4LF7 - chains A and M of the 21 polymer chains in the assembly; structure by X-ray diffraction, 3.15 A resolution.

== Chain A ==
Molecule: 16S rRNA
Organism: Thermus thermophilus
Sequence (1522 nucleotides; row label = number of the first residue in the row; note: 42 numbers in that range are skipped by the numbering (no residue carries them; nothing is unmodelled there); a row labelled like 190A-190L holds insertion residues (190A, then the next letters in order); numbering starts at 0):
     0 UUUGUUGGAG AGUUUGAUCC UGGCUCAGGG UGAACGCUGG CGGCGUGCCU AAGACAUGCA
    60 AGUCGUGCGG G
    73 CCGCGGGGUU UU
    88 ACUCCG
    95 UGGUC
   101 AGCGGCGGAC GGGUGAGUAA CGCGUGGGU
  129A G
   130 ACCUACCCGG AAGAGGGGGA CAACCCGGGG AAACUCGGGC UAAUCCCCCA UGUGGACCCG
   190 C
190A-190L CCCUUGGGGUGU
   191 GUCCAAAGGG CUUU
   216 GCCCGCUUCC GGAUGGGCCC GCGUCCCAUC AGCUAGUUGG UGGGGUAAUG GCCCACCAAG
   276 GCGACGACGG GUAGCCGGUC UGAGAGGAUG GCCGGCCACA GGGGCACUGA GACACGGGCC
   336 CCACUCCUAC GGGAGGCAGC AGUUAGGAAU CUUCCGCAAU GGGCGCAAGC CUGACGGAGC
   396 GACGCCGCUU GGAGGAAGAA GCCCUUCGGG GUGUAAACUC CUGAA
   442 CCCGGGACGA AACCCCCGAC GA
   474 GGGGACUGAC GGUACCGGG
   494 GUAAUAGCGC CGGCCAACUC CGUGCCAGCA GCCGCGGUAA UACGGAGGGC GCGAGCGUUA
   554 CCCGGAUUCA CUGGGCGUAA AGGGCGUGUA GGCGGCCUGG GGCGUCCCAU GUGAAAGACC
   614 ACGGCUCAAC CGUGGGGGAG CGUGGGAUAC GCUCAGGCUA GACGGUGGGA GAGGGUGGUG
   674 GAAUUCCCGG AGUAGCGGUG AAAUGCGCAG AUACCGGGAG GAACGCCGAU GGCGAAGGCA
   734 GCCACCUGGU CCACCCGUGA CGCUGAGGCG CGAAAGCGUG GGGAGCAAAC CGGAUUAGAU
   794 ACCCGGGUAG UCCACGCCCU AAACGAUGCG CGCUAGGUCU CUGGGUCU
   848 CCUGGGGGCC GAAGCUAACG CGUUAAGCGC GCCGCCUGGG GAGUACGGCC GCAAGGCUGA
   908 AACUCAAAGG AAUUGACGGG GGCCCGCACA AGCGGUGGAG CAUGUGGUUU AAUUCGAAGX
   968 AACGCGAAGA ACCUUACCAG GCCUUGACAU GCUAGG
 1003A G
  1004 AACCCGGGUG AAAGCCUGGG GUGCCCC
1030A-1030D GCGA
  1031 GGGGAGCCCU AGCACAGGUG CUGCAUGGCC GUCGUCAGCU CGUGCCGUGA GGUGUUGGGU
  1091 UAAGUCCCGC AACGAGCGCA ACCCCCGCCG UUAGUUGCCA GCGGUUCGGC CGGGCACUCU
  1151 AACGGGACUG CCCGCGAAA
  1171 GCGGGAGGAA GGAGGGGACG ACGUCUGGUC AGCAUGGCCC UUACGGCCUG GGCGACACAC
  1231 GUGCUACAAU GCCCACUACA AAGCGAUGCC ACCCGGCAAC GGGGAGCUAA UCGCAAAAAG
  1291 GUGGGCCCAG UUCGGAUUGG GGUCUGCAAC CCGACCCCAU GAAGCCGGAA UCGCUAGUAA
  1351 UCGCGGAUCA G
 1361A C
  1362 CAUGCCGCGG UGAAUACGUU CCCGGGCCUU GUACACACXG CCXGUXACGC CAUGGGAGCG
  1422 GGCUCUACCC GAAGUCGCCG GG
  1446 AGCCUACGGG
  1459 CAGGCGCCGA GGGUAGGGCC CGUGACUGGG GCGAAGUCGU AACAAGGUAG CUGUACCGGA
  1519 AGGUGCGGCU GGAUCCACUC CUUUCU
Disordered / not traced: 0-4, 1534-1540
Sequence notes: conflict C1534 (A2157 in M26923.1), A1535 (C2158 in M26923.1)
Modified positions: PSU (pseudouridine-5'-monophosphate) at position 516, 7MG (7N-methyl-8-hydroguanosine-5'-monophosphate) at position 527, M2G (N2-dimethylguanosine-5'-monophosphate) at position 966, 5MC (5-methylcytidine-5'-monophosphate) at position 967, 2MG (2N-methylguanosine-5'-monophosphate) at position 1207, 5MC (5-methylcytidine-5'-monophosphate) at position 1400, 4OC (4n,o2'-methylcytidine-5'-monophosphate) at position 1402, 5MC (5-methylcytidine-5'-monophosphate) at position 1404, 5MC (5-methylcytidine-5'-monophosphate) at position 1407, UR3 (3-methyluridine-5'-monophoshate) at position 1498, PSU (pseudouridine-5'-monophosphate) at position 1540, PSU (pseudouridine-5'-monophosphate) at position 1541
Metal / ion sites: Mg2+ site 1 near U5 (its only coordinating residue here); Mg2+ site 2 near U12 (its only coordinating residue here); Mg2+ site 3: U12, A914; Mg2+ site 4 near G21 (its only coordinating residue here); Mg2+ site 5 near A53 (its only coordinating residue here); Mg2+ site 6 near G61 (its only coordinating residue here); Mg2+ site 7 near G107 (its only coordinating residue here); Mg2+ site 8 near G113 (its only coordinating residue here); Mg2+ site 9: G115, A116, G117, G289; Mg2+ site 10: A116, G117, G289; Mg2+ site 11: C121, G124, U125, G236; K+ site 1 near G167 (its only coordinating residue here); 81 more Mg2+ sites not listed; 6 more K+ sites not listed
Residues lining bound ligands:
  - paromomycin (PAR), molecule 1: U30, G31, C48, U49, U304, G306, C554, C555
  - paromomycin (PAR), molecule 2: G31, C47, C48, A50, A51, G52, A53, G113, U114, G115, A353, C355, A356, U358, U359, A360, G361, U365, C366
  - paromomycin (PAR), molecule 3: A119, A120, C121, G122, C123, G236, C237, G238, U239, C240, C241, C242, G281, A282, G284
  - paromomycin (PAR), molecule 4: G567, G568, C569, G570, G575, G821, C822, G874, C875, C877, C879, C880
  - paromomycin (PAR), molecule 5: G610, A611, C612, C613, A614, A622, C623, C624, G625, U626
  - paromomycin (PAR), molecule 6: G661, G662, A663, G664, G666, G667, C739, U740, G741, G742, U743
  - paromomycin (PAR), molecule 7: U669, G670, G671, U672, G673, G714, A715, A716, C717, C805, C806, A807
  - paromomycin (PAR), molecule 8: G1061, U1062, U1065, C1066, A1188, C1189, G1190
  - paromomycin (PAR), molecule 9: G1405, U1406, 5MC_1407, A1408, C1409, G1489, C1490, G1491, A1492, A1493, G1494, U1495, C1496

== Chain M ==
Protein: ribosomal protein S13
Organism: Thermus thermophilus
UniProtKB: P80377 (RS13_THET8); numbering as in UniProt (aligned over 1-126)
Chain sequence (126 residues; row label = number of the first residue in the row):
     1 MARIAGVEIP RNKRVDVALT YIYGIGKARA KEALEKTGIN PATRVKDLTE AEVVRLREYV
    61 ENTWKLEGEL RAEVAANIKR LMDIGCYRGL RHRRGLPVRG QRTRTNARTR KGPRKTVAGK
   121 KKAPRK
Disordered / not traced: 1, 120-126
Metal / ion sites: Mg2+ site 1: Thr20, Ile22 (shared with U1330(A) of chain A); Mg2+ site 2: Gln101 (shared with C1322(A) of chain A)

== Chain A / chain M interface ==
Contacting residue pairs - 91 pairs, chain A then chain M:
  A946(A) - Arg114(M)  salt bridge to the phosphate
  G947(A) - Arg108(M)  phosphate contact
  G947(A) - Thr109(M)  hydrogen bond to the phosphate
  G947(A) - Arg114(M)  salt bridge to the phosphate
  C948(A) - Asn106(M)  base contact
  C948(A) - Ala107(M)  hydrogen bond to the phosphate
  C948(A) - Arg108(M)  hydrogen bond to the phosphate
  C948(A) - Thr109(M)  hydrogen bond to the phosphate
  A949(A) - Gln101(M)  phosphate contact
  A949(A) - Asn106(M)  base contact
  U950(A) - Arg102(M)  salt bridge to the phosphate
  U950(A) - Thr105(M)  hydrogen bond to the base
  G951(A) - Arg102(M)  salt bridge to the phosphate
  G951(A) - Thr105(M)  base contact
  U952(A) - Arg104(M)  hydrogen bond to the base
  U952(A) - Thr105(M)  base contact
  G953(A) - Arg104(M)  salt bridge to the phosphate
  G954(A) - Arg104(M)  base contact
  A1225(A) - Gln101(M)  phosphate contact
  A1225(A) - Arg102(M)  phosphate contact
  A1225(A) - Thr103(M)  hydrogen bond to the phosphate
  A1225(A) - Arg104(M)  phosphate contact
  C1226(A) - Arg91(M)  salt bridge to the phosphate
  C1226(A) - Leu96(M)  phosphate contact
  C1226(A) - Thr103(M)  hydrogen bond to the phosphate
  C1226(A) - Arg104(M)  base contact
  C1226(A) - Lys111(M)  hydrogen bond to the sugar
  A1227(A) - Leu96(M)  phosphate contact
  A1227(A) - Lys111(M)  phosphate contact
  A1227(A) - Lys115(M)  hydrogen bond to the sugar
  A1227(A) - Val117(M)  base contact
  C1228(A) - Arg104(M)  hydrogen bond to the base
  C1228(A) - Arg108(M)  salt bridge to the phosphate
  C1228(A) - Lys111(M)  salt bridge to the phosphate
  C1228(A) - Lys115(M)  salt bridge to the phosphate
  C1228(A) - Thr116(M)  phosphate contact
  C1228(A) - Val117(M)  hydrogen bond to the sugar
  A1229(A) - Arg104(M)  base contact
  A1229(A) - Thr105(M)  base contact
  A1229(A) - Arg114(M)  salt bridge to the phosphate
  A1229(A) - Thr116(M)  hydrogen bond to the phosphate
  C1230(A) - Thr105(M)  base contact
  G1295(A) - Arg14(M)  sugar contact
  C1296(A) - Arg14(M)  sugar contact
  C1296(A) - Arg44(M)  salt bridge to the phosphate
  C1297(A) - Arg44(M)  salt bridge to the phosphate
  U1301(A) - Tyr21(M)  hydrogen bond to the phosphate
  U1302(A) - Lys13(M)  salt bridge to the phosphate
  U1302(A) - Arg14(M)  base contact
  U1302(A) - Val17(M)  phosphate contact
  U1302(A) - Lys27(M)  hydrogen bond to the sugar
  A1306(A) - Thr109(M)  hydrogen bond to the sugar
  U1307(A) - Gln101(M)  hydrogen bond to the phosphate
  U1307(A) - Thr109(M)  sugar contact
  U1307(A) - Arg110(M)  phosphate contact
  U1308(A) - Ile78(M)  sugar contact
  U1308(A) - His92(M)  hydrogen bond to the phosphate
  U1308(A) - Pro97(M)  phosphate contact
  U1308(A) - Val98(M)  hydrogen bond to the phosphate
  U1308(A) - Arg99(M)  phosphate contact
  U1308(A) - Gln101(M)  hydrogen bond to the phosphate
  U1308(A) - Arg110(M)  salt bridge to the phosphate
  G1309(A) - Val74(M)  sugar contact
  G1309(A) - Asn77(M)  sugar contact
  G1309(A) - Ile78(M)  sugar contact
  G1309(A) - Leu81(M)  phosphate contact
  G1309(A) - Arg88(M)  salt bridge to the phosphate
  G1309(A) - His92(M)  salt bridge to the phosphate
  G1309(A) - Val98(M)  phosphate contact
  G1309(A) - Arg99(M)  salt bridge to the phosphate
  G1310(A) - Asn77(M)  sugar contact
  G1310(A) - Arg88(M)  salt bridge to the phosphate
  C1321(A) - Tyr87(M)  sugar contact
  C1322(A) - Gly100(M)  sugar contact
  G1323(A) - Arg99(M)  phosphate contact
  G1323(A) - Gly100(M)  phosphate contact
  C1328(A) - Ala28(M)  phosphate contact
  C1328(A) - Arg29(M)  hydrogen bond to the sugar
  A1329(A) - Tyr23(M)  phosphate contact
  A1329(A) - Gly24(M)  sugar contact
  A1329(A) - Ile25(M)  phosphate contact
  A1329(A) - Gly26(M)  hydrogen bond to the phosphate
  A1329(A) - Lys27(M)  phosphate contact
  A1329(A) - Ala28(M)  phosphate contact
  A1329(A) - Arg29(M)  hydrogen bond to the phosphate
  A1329(A) - Leu70(M)  sugar contact
  U1330(A) - Ile22(M)  phosphate contact
  U1330(A) - Tyr23(M)  phosphate contact
  U1330(A) - Gly24(M)  phosphate contact
  U1330(A) - Ile25(M)  hydrogen bond to the phosphate
  U1330(A) - Gly26(M)  phosphate contact
Also at the interface, not in a pair above, chain A (35 interface residues in all): G1224, C1320, G1331, A1332
Also at the interface, not in a pair above, chain M (44 interface residues in all): Thr20, Pro113

== Overview ==
35 residues of chain A and 44 residues of chain M are in contact, with 24 hydrogen bonds and 18 salt bridges.
Polar pairs include U950(A)-Thr105(M), U952(A)-Arg104(M) and C1228(A)-Arg104(M). Ligands of chain A: 9 copies
of paromomycin.
Chain A is 16S rRNA and chain M is ribosomal protein S13, both from Thermus thermophilus; the structure,
Crystal Structure of 30S ribosomal subunit from Thermus thermophilus, was determined by X-ray diffraction.
